5ACO - chains A and B of the 12 polymer chains in the assembly; structure by electron microscopy, 4.36 A resolution (low resolution: residue-level contacts below are approximate; hydrogen-bond / salt-bridge calls are withheld).

# Chain A
Protein: HIV-1 envelope glycoprotein
Organism: Human immunodeficiency virus 1
Notes: fragment: gp120, residues 30-505
Reference sequence: Q2N0S6 (Q2N0S6_9HIV1); the construct lacks a stretch of the UniProt sequence and is renumbered around it, so the offset changes along the chain: 31-141 = UniProt 30-140; 150-185 = UniProt 141-176; 186-309 = UniProt 185-308; 312-321 = UniProt 309-318; 2 more segments
Amino-acid sequence (476 residues; each row starts with the number of its first residue; note: 11 numbers in that range are skipped by the numbering (no residue carries them; nothing is unmodelled there); a row labelled like 185A-185H holds insertion residues (185A, then the next letters in order)):
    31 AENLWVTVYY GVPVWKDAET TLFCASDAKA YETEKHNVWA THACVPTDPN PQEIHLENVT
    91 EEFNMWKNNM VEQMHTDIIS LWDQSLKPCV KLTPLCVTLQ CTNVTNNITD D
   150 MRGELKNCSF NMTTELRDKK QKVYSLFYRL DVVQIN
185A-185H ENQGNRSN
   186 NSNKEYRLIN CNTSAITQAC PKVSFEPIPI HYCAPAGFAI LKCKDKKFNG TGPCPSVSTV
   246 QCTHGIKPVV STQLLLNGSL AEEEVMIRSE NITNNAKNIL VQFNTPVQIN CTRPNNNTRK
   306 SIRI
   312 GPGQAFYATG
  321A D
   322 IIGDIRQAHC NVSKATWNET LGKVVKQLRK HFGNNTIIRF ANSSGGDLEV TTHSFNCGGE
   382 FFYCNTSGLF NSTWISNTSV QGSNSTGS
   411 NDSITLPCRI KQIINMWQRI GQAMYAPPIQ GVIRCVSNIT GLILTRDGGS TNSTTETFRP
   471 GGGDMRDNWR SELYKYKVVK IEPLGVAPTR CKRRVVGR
Unresolved in the structure: 31-32, 59-67, 185A-185H, 186-187, 399-409, 458-460, 506-508
Sequence notes: engineered mutation Asn332 (Thr330 in Q2N0S6), Cys501 (Ala498 in Q2N0S6)
Disulfide bonds: Cys54-Cys74, Cys119-Cys205, Cys126-Cys196, Cys131-Cys157, Cys218-Cys247, Cys228-Cys239, Cys296-Cys331, Cys378-Cys445, Cys385-Cys418
Glycans and other covalent adducts: N-acetylglucosamine (NAG) linked to Asn88, Asn133, Asn156, Asn160, Asn197, Asn234, Asn262, Asn276, Asn295, Asn339, Asn355, Asn363, Asn386, Asn392, Asn448; glycan linked to Asn301, Asn332
What the authors report for this chain:
  - post-translational modification sites: Asn156, Asn262, Asn295, Asn301, Asn332, Asn392

# Chain B
Protein: HIV-1 envelope glycoprotein
Organism: Human immunodeficiency virus 1
Notes: fragment: gp41, residues 509-661
Reference sequence: Q2N0S6 (Q2N0S6_9HIV1); residues 512-664 here correspond to UniProt positions 509-661 (UniProt number = residue number - 3)
Amino-acid sequence (153 residues; row label = number of the first residue in the row):
   512 AVGIGAVFLG FLGAAGSTMG AASMTLTVQA RNLLSGIVQQ QSNLLRAPEA QQHLLKLTVW
   572 GIKQLQARVL AVERYLRDQQ LLGIWGCSGK LICCTNVPWN SSWSNRNLSE IWDNMTWLQW
   632 DKEISNYTQI IYGLLEESQN QQEKNEQDLL ALD
Unresolved in the structure: 512-517, 551-565
Sequence notes: engineered mutation Pro559 (Ile556 in Q2N0S6), Cys605 (Thr602 in Q2N0S6)
Disulfide bonds: Cys598-Cys604
Glycans and other covalent adducts: N-acetylglucosamine (NAG) linked to Asn611, Asn618, Asn637
What the authors report for this chain:
  - self-association interface (contacts with another copy of this molecule); pairs are residue here / residue on that copy: Leu568-Leu568 (hydrophobic contact), Thr569-Lys567 (backbone contact)
  - contacts within the chain: Lys567-Thr569 (hydrogen bond)
  - conformationally variable residues (helix shift): Gln653

# Chain A / chain B interface
Cross-chain cystine bridges: Cys501(A)-Cys605(B)
Pairs across the interface (101):
  Leu34(A) - Pro609(B)
  Leu34(A) - Trp610(B)
  Leu34(A) - Leu619(B)
  Trp35(A) - Asn607(B)
  Trp35(A) - Val608(B)
  Trp35(A) - Pro609(B)
  Trp35(A) - Trp610(B)
  Val36(A) - Thr606(B)
  Val36(A) - Val608(B)
  Val36(A) - Pro609(B)
  Val36(A) - Trp610(B)
  Val36(A) - Leu646(B)
  Thr37(A) - Cys604(B)
  Val38(A) - Leu593(B)
  Val38(A) - Leu602(B)
  Val38(A) - Ile603(B)
  Val38(A) - Cys604(B)
  Val38(A) - Thr606(B)
  Val38(A) - Leu646(B)
  Tyr39(A) - Leu602(B)
  Tyr39(A) - Ile603(B)
  Tyr39(A) - Trp623(B)
  Tyr39(A) - Trp628(B)
  Tyr40(A) - Leu537(B)
  Tyr40(A) - Leu544(B)
  Tyr40(A) - Tyr586(B)
  Tyr40(A) - Leu593(B)
  Tyr40(A) - Lys601(B)
  Tyr40(A) - Leu602(B)
  Gly41(A) - Leu537(B)
  Gly41(A) - Gln540(B)
  Val42(A) - Gln540(B)
  Val42(A) - Trp628(B)
  Pro43(A) - Gln540(B)
  Pro43(A) - Trp628(B)
  Val44(A) - Trp628(B)
  Val44(A) - Leu629(B)
  Val44(A) - Asp632(B)
  Trp45(A) - Leu629(B)
  Thr51(A) - Lys574(B)
  Thr51(A) - Gln577(B)
  Thr51(A) - Ala578(B)
  Leu52(A) - Lys574(B)
  Phe53(A) - Gln575(B)
  Cys54(A) - Trp571(B)
  Ala70(A) - Trp571(B)
  Thr71(A) - Trp571(B)
  Ala73(A) - Trp571(B)
  Val75(A) - Val549(B)
  Val75(A) - Gln575(B)
  Ile84(A) - Leu520(B)
  Ile84(A) - Gly521(B)
  Ile84(A) - Phe522(B)
  Ile84(A) - Gly524(B)
  Leu86(A) - Leu523(B)
  Glu87(A) - Gly527(B)
  Asn88(A) - Gly527(B)
  Val89(A) - Ala526(B)
  Val89(A) - Gly527(B)
  Asp107(A) - Val570(B)
  Asp107(A) - Lys574(B)
  Ser110(A) - Val570(B)
  Leu111(A) - Val570(B)
  Leu111(A) - Trp571(B)
  Gln114(A) - Thr569(B)
  Gln114(A) - Val570(B)
  Pro220(A) - Ala578(B)
  Ala221(A) - Leu544(B)
  Ala221(A) - Leu545(B)
  Ala221(A) - Ser546(B)
  Ala221(A) - Ala582(B)
  Gly222(A) - Leu544(B)
  Lys490(A) - Arg585(B)
  Ile491(A) - Phe522(B)
  Ile491(A) - Gln540(B)
  Ile491(A) - Leu544(B)
  Ile491(A) - Arg585(B)
  Glu492(A) - Arg585(B)
  Pro493(A) - Leu544(B)
  Pro493(A) - Arg585(B)
  Leu494(A) - Leu593(B)
  Leu494(A) - Trp596(B)
  Leu494(A) - Tyr643(B)
  Val496(A) - Trp631(B)
  Val496(A) - Leu646(B)
  Ala497(A) - Trp610(B)
  Ala497(A) - Trp623(B)
  Ala497(A) - Trp631(B)
  Pro498(A) - Trp610(B)
  Pro498(A) - Leu619(B)
  Pro498(A) - Ile622(B)
  Pro498(A) - Trp623(B)
  Pro498(A) - Trp631(B)
  Thr499(A) - Trp623(B)
  Cys501(A) - Cys605(B)  disulfide
  Arg503(A) - Gly597(B)
  Arg503(A) - Cys598(B)
  Arg503(A) - Cys605(B)
  Arg503(A) - Thr606(B)
  Arg503(A) - Asn607(B)
  Arg503(A) - Gln650(B)
Also at the interface, not in a pair above, chain A (48 interface residues in all): Thr50, Cys74, Thr244, Lys502, Val505
Also at the interface, not in a pair above, chain B (55 interface residues in all): Ala533, Asn543, Leu581, Leu592, Trp614, Ile642, Glu654, Gln658

# Overview
The interface between chain A and chain B involves 48 residues on one side and 55 on the other; the contacts
include 1 disulfide bond. N-acetylglucosamine is covalently linked to Asn88(A), Asn133(A), Asn156(A),
Asn160(A), Asn197(A) and Asn234(A) and 9 more. From the paper: modification sites Asn156(A), Asn262(A) and
Asn295(A) among others; conformational variability at Gln653(B).
Chain A is HIV-1 envelope glycoprotein and chain B is HIV-1 envelope glycoprotein, both from Human
immunodeficiency virus 1; the structure, Cryo-EM structure of PGT128 Fab in complex with BG505 SOSIP.664 Env
trimer, was determined by electron microscopy.
